3JCP - chains H and I of the 47 polymer chains in the assembly; structure by electron microscopy, 4.60 A resolution (low resolution: residue-level contacts below are approximate; hydrogen-bond / salt-bridge calls are withheld).

Chain H:
Molecule: 26S protease regulatory subunit 7 homolog
Organism: Saccharomyces cerevisiae S288c
UniProtKB: P33299 (PRS7_YEAST); numbering as in UniProt (aligned over 1-467)
Chain sequence (467 residues; row label = number of the first residue in the row):
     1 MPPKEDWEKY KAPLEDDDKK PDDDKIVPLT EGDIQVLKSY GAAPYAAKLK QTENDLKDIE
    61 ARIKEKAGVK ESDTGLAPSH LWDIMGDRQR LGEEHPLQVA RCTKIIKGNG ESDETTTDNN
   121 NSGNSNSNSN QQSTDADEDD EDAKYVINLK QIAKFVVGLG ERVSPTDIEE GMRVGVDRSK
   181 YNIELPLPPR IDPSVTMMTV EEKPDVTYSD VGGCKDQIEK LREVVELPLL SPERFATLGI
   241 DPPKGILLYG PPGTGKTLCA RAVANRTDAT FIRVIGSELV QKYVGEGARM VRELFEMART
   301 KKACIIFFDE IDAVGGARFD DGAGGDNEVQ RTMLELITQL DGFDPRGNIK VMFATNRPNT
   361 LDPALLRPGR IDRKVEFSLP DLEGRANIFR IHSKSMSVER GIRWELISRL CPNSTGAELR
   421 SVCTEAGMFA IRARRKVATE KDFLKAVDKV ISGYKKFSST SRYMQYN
Not modelled in the structure: 1-22, 53, 78-94, 108-142, 457-467
Swiss-Prot annotation at these positions:
  - binding site (ATP): Gly250 to Thr257
  - modified residue (Phosphoserine): Ser164, Ser231

Chain I:
Molecule: 26S protease regulatory subunit 4 homolog
Organism: Saccharomyces cerevisiae S288c
UniProtKB: P40327 (PRS4_YEAST); residues 28-464 here correspond to UniProt positions 1-437 (UniProt number = residue number - 27)
Chain sequence (437 residues; row label = number of the first residue in the row):
    28 MGQGVSSGQD KKKKKGSNQK PKYEPPVQSK FGRKKRKGGP ATAEKLPNIY PSTRCKLKLL
    88 RMERIKDHLL LEEEFVSNSE ILKPFEKKQE EEKKQLEEIR GNPLSIGTLE EIIDDDHAIV
   148 TSPTMPDYYV SILSFVDKEL LEPGCSVLLH HKTMSIVGVL QDDADPMVSV MKMDKSPTES
   208 YSDIGGLESQ IQEIKESVEL PLTHPELYEE MGIKPPKGVI LYGAPGTGKT LLAKAVANQT
   268 SATFLRIVGS ELIQKYLGDG PRLCRQIFKV AGENAPSIVF IDEIDAIGTK RYDSNSGGER
   328 EIQRTMLELL NQLDGFDDRG DVKVIMATNK IETLDPALIR PGRIDRKILF ENPDLSTKKK
   388 ILGIHTSKMN LSEDVNLETL VTTKDDLSGA DIQAMCTEAG LLALRERRMQ VTAEDFKQAK
   448 ERVMKNKVEE NLEGLYL
Not modelled in the structure: 28-67, 88-114, 240-241, 451-464
Swiss-Prot annotation at these positions:
  - binding site (ATP): Gly250 to Thr257
  - lipidation: Gly29 (N-myristoyl glycine)
  - cross-link (Glycyl lysine isopeptide (Lys-Gly)): Lys261 (interchain with G-Cter in ubiquitin), Lys282 (interchain with G-Cter in ubiquitin), Lys317 (interchain with G-Cter in ubiquitin)

Interface between chain H and chain I:
Pairs across the interface - 144 pairs, chain H then chain I:
  Val27(H) - Thr69(I)
  Ile34(H) - Ile76(I)
  Tyr45(H) - Lys115(I)
  Lys48(H) - Lys115(I)
  Lys48(H) - Gln116(I)
  Leu49(H) - Lys115(I)
  Gln51(H) - Glu119(I)
  Thr52(H) - Lys115(I)
  Thr52(H) - Glu119(I)
  Asn54(H) - Glu119(I)
  Asn54(H) - Gln122(I)
  Asn54(H) - Leu123(I)
  Asn54(H) - Ile126(I)
  Asp55(H) - Gln122(I)
  Asp55(H) - Ile126(I)
  Lys57(H) - Ser161(I)
  Lys57(H) - Phe162(I)
  Asp58(H) - Leu123(I)
  Asp58(H) - Ile126(I)
  Asp58(H) - Leu160(I)
  Asp58(H) - Ser161(I)
  Asp58(H) - Phe162(I)
  Ile59(H) - Ile126(I)
  Arg62(H) - Ile126(I)
  Arg62(H) - Leu160(I)
  Glu65(H) - Asp143(I)
  Glu65(H) - Ser158(I)
  Glu65(H) - Ile159(I)
  Lys66(H) - Lys179(I)
  Val69(H) - Lys179(I)
  Val69(H) - Thr180(I)
  Val69(H) - Ser182(I)
  Ser72(H) - Thr180(I)
  Asp73(H) - Lys179(I)
  Asp73(H) - Thr180(I)
  Leu76(H) - Tyr155(I)
  Ala77(H) - Tyr155(I)
  His95(H) - Glu138(I)
  His95(H) - Ile140(I)
  His95(H) - Asp142(I)
  Pro96(H) - Glu137(I)
  Pro96(H) - Glu138(I)
  Leu97(H) - Glu137(I)
  Leu97(H) - Ile146(I)
  Leu97(H) - Asp154(I)
  Gln98(H) - Glu137(I)
  Gln98(H) - Thr148(I)
  Gln98(H) - Asp154(I)
  Val99(H) - Ile146(I)
  Val99(H) - Met152(I)
  Val99(H) - Asp154(I)
  Arg101(H) - Thr151(I)
  Arg101(H) - Met152(I)
  Arg101(H) - Pro153(I)
  Lys150(H) - Met152(I)
  Gly171(H) - Tyr155(I)
  Gly171(H) - Tyr156(I)
  Met172(H) - Tyr156(I)
  Arg173(H) - Ile146(I)
  Arg173(H) - Pro153(I)
  Arg173(H) - Asp154(I)
  Arg173(H) - Tyr155(I)
  Arg173(H) - Tyr156(I)
  Asp192(H) - Glu138(I)
  Val195(H) - Glu137(I)
  Val195(H) - Glu138(I)
  Val195(H) - Pro170(I)
  Pro252(H) - Leu337(I)
  Pro252(H) - Asp341(I)
  Pro252(H) - Ala364(I)
  Thr254(H) - Arg367(I)
  Ile275(H) - Glu335(I)
  Ile275(H) - Asn338(I)
  Gly276(H) - Arg331(I)
  Ser277(H) - Pro288(I)
  Ser277(H) - Arg292(I)
  Ser277(H) - Arg331(I)
  Ser277(H) - Glu335(I)
  Glu278(H) - Arg292(I)
  Leu279(H) - Arg331(I)
  Val280(H) - Leu284(I)
  Val280(H) - Gly285(I)
  Val280(H) - Arg331(I)
  Gln281(H) - Tyr283(I)
  Gln281(H) - Leu284(I)
  Gln281(H) - Gly285(I)
  Gln281(H) - Asp286(I)
  Gln281(H) - Arg289(I)
  Gln281(H) - Arg292(I)
  Gln281(H) - Arg331(I)
  Lys282(H) - Tyr283(I)
  Lys282(H) - Asp286(I)
  Tyr283(H) - Tyr283(I)
  Asp309(H) - Asn338(I)
  Glu310(H) - Leu334(I)
  Glu310(H) - Glu335(I)
  Glu310(H) - Asn338(I)
  Asp312(H) - Arg327(I)
  Ala313(H) - Arg327(I)
  Ala313(H) - Arg331(I)
  Gly315(H) - Arg327(I)
  Ala317(H) - Asn322(I)
  Arg318(H) - Asn322(I)
  Asp320(H) - Ser321(I)
  Asp320(H) - Asn322(I)
  Asp320(H) - Ser323(I)
  Val329(H) - Leu284(I)
  Asn356(H) - Asp362(I)
  Arg357(H) - Gln330(I)
  Ser395(H) - Met238(I)
  Met396(H) - Glu237(I)
  Met396(H) - Met238(I)
  Ser397(H) - Glu236(I)
  Ala417(H) - Arg367(I)
  Ala417(H) - Pro368(I)
  Ala417(H) - Gly369(I)
  Ala417(H) - Arg370(I)
  Glu418(H) - Pro368(I)
  Glu418(H) - Gly369(I)
  Arg420(H) - Gly369(I)
  Arg420(H) - Arg370(I)
  Ser421(H) - Gly369(I)
  Ser421(H) - Asp372(I)
  Thr424(H) - Gly369(I)
  Glu425(H) - Pro243(I)
  Glu425(H) - Asp372(I)
  Glu425(H) - Arg373(I)
  Met428(H) - Glu223(I)
  Met428(H) - Ser224(I)
  Met428(H) - Leu227(I)
  Met428(H) - Pro243(I)
  Met428(H) - Arg373(I)
  Ile431(H) - Leu227(I)
  Ile431(H) - Glu233(I)
  Ile431(H) - Glu237(I)
  Arg432(H) - Glu223(I)
  Arg432(H) - Arg373(I)
  Lys449(H) - Arg373(I)
  Tyr454(H) - Pro363(I)
  Tyr454(H) - Pro368(I)
  Lys455(H) - Glu359(I)
  Lys456(H) - Ile358(I)
  Lys456(H) - Glu359(I)
  Lys456(H) - Ile366(I)
Interface residues without a listed pair, chain H (85 interface residues in all): Gly41, Pro44, Gly68, Pro193, Ser194, Pro251, Gly253, Gly255, Arg273, Val314, Phe319, Thr415, Gly416, Gly427, Val450
Interface residues without a listed pair, chain I (81 interface residues in all): Lys83, Lys120, Glu125, Arg127, Ile139, His144, Val147, Leu234, Gly239, Lys317, Gln339, Gly342, Arg346

Summary:
85 residues of chain H face 81 of chain I across their interface. Curated annotation (UniProt) lists 8
ATP-binding residues on chain H; 8 ATP-binding residues on chain I.
Here chain H is 26S protease regulatory subunit 7 homolog and chain I is 26S protease regulatory subunit 4
homolog, both from Saccharomyces cerevisiae S288c. Entry 3JCP (Structure of yeast 26S proteasome in M2 state
derived from Titan dataset) was determined by electron microscopy together with 3JCO from the same study.
